5FXH - chains A and B of the 4 polymer chains in the assembly; structure by electron microscopy, 5.00 A resolution (low resolution: residue-level contacts below are approximate; hydrogen-bond / salt-bridge calls are withheld).

Chain A:
Protein: N-methyl-D-aspartate receptor GLUN1
Organism: Rattus norvegicus
UniProt: P35439 (NMDZ1_RAT); aligned to UniProt positions 23-868 over residues 23-868 (the alignment contains insertions or deletions, so no single offset holds)
Chain sequence (846 residues; each row starts with the number of its first residue):
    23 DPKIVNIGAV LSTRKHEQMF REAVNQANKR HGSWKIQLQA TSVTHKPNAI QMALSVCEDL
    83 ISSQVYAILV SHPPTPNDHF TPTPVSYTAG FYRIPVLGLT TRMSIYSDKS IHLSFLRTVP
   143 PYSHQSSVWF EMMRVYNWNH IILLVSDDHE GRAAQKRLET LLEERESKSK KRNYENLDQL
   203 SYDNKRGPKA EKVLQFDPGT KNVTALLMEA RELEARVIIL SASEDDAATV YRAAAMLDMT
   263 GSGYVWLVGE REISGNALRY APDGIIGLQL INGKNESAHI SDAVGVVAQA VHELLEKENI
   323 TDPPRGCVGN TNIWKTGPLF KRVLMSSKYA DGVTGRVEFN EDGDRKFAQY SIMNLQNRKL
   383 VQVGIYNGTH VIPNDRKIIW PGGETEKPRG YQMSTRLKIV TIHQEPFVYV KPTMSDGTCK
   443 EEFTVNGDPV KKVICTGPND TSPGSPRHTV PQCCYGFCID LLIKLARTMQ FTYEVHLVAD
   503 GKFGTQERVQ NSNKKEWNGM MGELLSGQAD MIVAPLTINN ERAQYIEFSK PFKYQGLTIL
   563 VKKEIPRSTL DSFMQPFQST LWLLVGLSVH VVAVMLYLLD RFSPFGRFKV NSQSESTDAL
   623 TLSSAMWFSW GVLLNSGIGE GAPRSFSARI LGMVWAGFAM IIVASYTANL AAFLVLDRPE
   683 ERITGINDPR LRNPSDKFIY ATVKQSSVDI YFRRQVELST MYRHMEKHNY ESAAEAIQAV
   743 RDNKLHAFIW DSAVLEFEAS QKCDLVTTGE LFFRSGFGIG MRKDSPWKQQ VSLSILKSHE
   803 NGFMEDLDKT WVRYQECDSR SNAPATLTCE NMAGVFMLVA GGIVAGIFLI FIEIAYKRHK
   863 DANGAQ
Unresolved in the structure: 23-24, 53-57, 96-100, 192-208, 463-470, 606-621, 641-646, 865-868
Sequence notes: engineered mutation Gln61 (Asn in P35439), Asp260 (Asn239 in P35439), Gln371 (Asn350 in P35439), Gln492 (Asn471 in P35439), Gln512 (Asn491 in P35439), Gln615 (Glu594 in P35439), Ser616 (Glu595 in P35439), Ser618 (Glu597 in P35439), Thr619 (Glu598 in P35439), Gln792 (Asn771 in P35439), Cys831 (Phe810 in P35439), Asn865 (Arg844 in P35439), Gly866 (Arg845 in P35439), Ala867 (Lys846 in P35439)

Chain B:
Protein: N-methyl-D-aspartate receptor GLUN2B
Organism: Rattus norvegicus
UniProt: Q00960 (NMDE2_RAT); numbering as in UniProt (aligned over 27-852)
Chain sequence (827 residues; each row starts with the number of its first residue):
    26 GRSQKSPPSI GIAVILVGTS DEVAIKDAHE KDDFHHLSVV PRVELVAMNE TDPKSIITRI
    86 CDLMSDRKIQ GVVFADDTDQ EAIAQILDFI SAQTLTPILG IHGGSSMIMA DKDESSMFFQ
   146 FGPSIEQQAS VMLNIMEEYD WYIFSIVTTY FPGYQDFVNK IRSTIENSFV GWELEEVLLL
   206 DMSLDDGDSK IQNQLKKLQS PIILLYCTKE EATYIFEVAN SVGLTGYGYT WIVPSLVAGD
   266 TDTVPSEFPT GLISVSYDEW DYGLPARVRD GIAIITTAAS DMLSEHSFIP EPKSSCYNTH
   326 EKRIYQSNML NRYLINVTFE GRDLSFSEDG YQMHPKLVII LLNKERKWER VGKWKDKSLQ
   386 MKYYVWPRMC PETEEQEDDH LSIVTLEEAP FVIVESVDPL SGTCMRNTVP CQKRIISENK
   446 TDEEPGYIKK CCKGFCIDIL KKISKSVKFT YDLYLVTNGK HGKKINGTWN GMIGEVVMKR
   506 AYMAVGSLTI NEERSEVVDF SVPFIETGIS VMVSRSNGTV SPSAFLEPFS ACVWVMMFVM
   566 LLIVSAVAVF VFEYFSPVGY NRSLADGREP GGPSFTIGKA IWLLWGLVFN NSVPVQNPKG
   626 TTSKIMVSVW AFFAVIFLAS YTANLAAFMI QEEYVDQVSG LSDKKFQRPN DFSPPFRFGT
   686 VPNGSTERNI RNNYAEMHAY MGKFNQRGVD DALLSLKTGK LDAFIYDAAV LNYMAGRDEG
   746 CKLVTIGSGK VFASTGYGIA IQKDSGWKRQ VDLAILQLFG DGEMEELEAL WLTGICHNEK
   806 NEVMSSQLDI DNMAGVFYML GAAMALSLIT FISEHLFYWQ FRHSFMG
Unresolved in the structure: 26-31, 395-401, 440-451, 543-545, 552-555, 579-599, 842-852
Sequence notes: expression tag (26); engineered mutation Asp348 (Asn in Q00960), Cys557 (Asp in Q00960), Ser588 (Cys in Q00960), Ser838 (Cys in Q00960), Ser849 (Cys in Q00960)
Curated features (UniProtKB/Swiss-Prot):
  - region: Lys604 to Pro623 (Pore-forming)
  - binding site (Zn(2+)): His127, Glu284
  - binding site (L-glutamate): Thr514, Arg519, Ser690, Thr691, Asp732
  - site: Asn615 (Functional determinant of NMDA receptors)
  - glycosylation (N-linked (GlcNAc...) asparagine): Asn74, Asn341, Asn444, Asn491, Asn542, Asn688
  - mutagenesis: His60 (H60A: Normal zinc binding), His127 (H127A: Reduced zinc binding), Asp283 (D283A: Slightly reduced zinc binding), Glu284 (E284A: Reduced zinc binding), His311 (H311A: Normal zinc binding), His359 (H359A: Normal zinc binding)

How chain A and chain B interact:
Pairs across the interface (19; chain A residue first):
  Asn70(A) - Tyr322(B)
  Ile72(A) - Tyr322(B)
  Cys79(A) - Lys79(B)
  Phe113(A) - Pro78(B)
  Cys329(A) - Asp77(B)
  Val330(A) - Asp77(B)
  Gly331(A) - Asp77(B)
  Pro578(A) - Leu813(B)
  Phe579(A) - Leu813(B)
  Gln580(A) - Leu813(B)
  Gln580(A) - Asp814(B)
  Asn637(A) - Ser617(B)
  Ala658(A) - Phe614(B)
  Gly659(A) - Phe614(B)
  Met662(A) - Phe614(B)
  Ala673(A) - Met654(B)
  Ala674(A) - Ser811(B)
  Asp679(A) - Met809(B)
  Pro691(A) - Gly799(B)
Other interface residues (no listed pair), chain A (26 interface residues in all): Gln73, Tyr109, Thr333, Ser581, Ser649, Ala666, Thr669, Leu678
Other interface residues (no listed pair), chain B (19 interface residues in all): Glu75, Thr76, Ile111, Leu650, Ile800, Gln812, Phe836

Overview:
26 residues of chain A and 19 residues of chain B are in contact. From UniProt: Zn2+-binding residues
His127(B) and Glu284(B), 5 L-glutamate-binding residues and 6 mutagenesis sites on chain B.
Chain A is N-methyl-D-aspartate receptor GLUN1 and chain B is N-methyl-D-aspartate receptor GLUN2B, both from
Rattus norvegicus; the structure, GluN1b-GluN2B NMDA receptor in non-active-1 conformation, was determined by
electron microscopy together with 5FXJ, 5B3J, 5FXG, 5FXI and 5FXK from the same study.
